PDB entry 6HYC | X-ray diffraction, 3.18 A resolution | chains D and C

# Chain D (and C)
Protein: Phenylalanine-4-hydroxylase
Source organism: Homo sapiens
Notes: EC 1.14.16.1; chain C of this document is another copy of the same molecule, construct and numbering; everything in this record applies to it too
UniProt: P00439 (PH4H_HUMAN); residues 1-452 here = UniProt positions 1-452
Amino-acid sequence (452 residues; row label = number of the first residue in the row):
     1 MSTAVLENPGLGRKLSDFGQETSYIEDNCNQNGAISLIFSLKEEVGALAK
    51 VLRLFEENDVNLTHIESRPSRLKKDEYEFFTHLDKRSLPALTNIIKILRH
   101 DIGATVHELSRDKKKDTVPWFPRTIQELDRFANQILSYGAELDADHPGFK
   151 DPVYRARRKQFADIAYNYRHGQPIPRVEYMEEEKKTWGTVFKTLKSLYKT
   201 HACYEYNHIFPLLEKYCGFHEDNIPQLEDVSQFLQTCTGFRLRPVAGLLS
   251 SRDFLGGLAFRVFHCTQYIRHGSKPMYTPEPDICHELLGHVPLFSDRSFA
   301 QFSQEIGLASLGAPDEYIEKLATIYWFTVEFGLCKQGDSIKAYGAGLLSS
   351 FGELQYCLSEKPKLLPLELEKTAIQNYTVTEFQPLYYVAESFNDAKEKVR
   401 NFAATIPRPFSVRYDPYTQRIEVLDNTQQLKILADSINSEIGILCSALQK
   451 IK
Not modelled in the structure: 1-21, 137-142, 451-452
Swiss-Prot annotation at these positions:
  - binding site (Fe cation): His285, His290, Glu330
  - modified residue: Ser16 (Phosphoserine)
  - natural variant: Ser16 (S16P: In PAH deficiency; uncertain significance), Gln20 (Q20L: In PAH deficiency; uncertain significance), Phe39 (F39L: In PAH deficiency; deletion: In PAH deficiency), Ser40 (S40L: In PAH deficiency), Leu41 (L41F: In PAH deficiency; L41P: In PAH deficiency; uncertain significance), Lys42 (K42I: In PAH deficiency), Val45 (V45A: In PAH deficiency; uncertain significance), Gly46 (G46S: In PAH deficiency), Ala47 (A47V: In PAH deficiency), Leu48 (L48S: In PAH deficiency), Arg53 (R53H: In PAH deficiency; uncertain significance), Phe55 (F55L: In PAH deficiency), 150 further natural variant entries in UniProt
  - mutagenesis: Ile283 (I283C: Loss of positive cooperativity and reduction of fold-activation by L-Phe preincubation)
Residues lining bound ligands: tetrahydrobiopterin (H4B): Ser23, Ile25, Val245, Gly247, Leu248, Leu249, Ser251, Phe254, Leu255, Phe263, His264, His290, Ala322, Tyr325
What the authors report for this chain:
  - binding site for tetrahydrobiopterin: Ser23, Ile25, Val245 to Ser251, Phe254
  - contacts within the chain: Asp27-Arg252 (salt bridge), Asp27-Lys113 (salt bridge), Ser70-Gln428
  - self-association interface (contacts with another copy of this molecule); pairs are residue here / residue on that copy: Arg297-Glu422, Arg297-Asp415
  - mutagenesis - Y138F: decreased catalytic activity
  - mutagenesis - S23A: decreased catalytic activity on l-Phe-activated state
  - mutagenesis - Y377F: increased catalytic activity on unactivated states
  - mutagenesis - Y138F: unchanged binding to tetrahydrobiopterin

# Interface between chain D and chain C
Residue-residue contacts (90; chain D residue first):
  Glu43(D) - Tyr204(C)
  Glu43(D) - His208(C)  salt bridge
  Leu48(D) - Leu212(C)  hydrophobic
  Ile65(D) - Tyr216(C)
  Glu66(D) - Tyr216(C)
  Ser67(D) - Tyr216(C)  hydrogen bond (backbone-side chain)
  Arg68(D) - Tyr216(C)
  Arg68(D) - Phe233(C)
  Arg68(D) - Thr236(C)  hydrogen bond
  Pro69(D) - Ile209(C)  hydrophobic
  Pro69(D) - Leu212(C)
  Pro69(D) - Cys237(C)
  Arg71(D) - Cys237(C)
  Lys74(D) - Glu205(C)  salt bridge
  Lys74(D) - His208(C)  hydrogen bond (backbone-side chain)
  Asp75(D) - Tyr204(C)
  Asp75(D) - His208(C)
  Glu76(D) - His208(C)
  Tyr77(D) - His208(C)  hydrogen bond
  Tyr77(D) - Leu212(C)  hydrophobic
  Tyr204(D) - Glu43(C)  hydrogen bond
  Tyr204(D) - Lys74(C)
  Tyr204(D) - Asp75(C)
  Glu205(D) - Lys74(C)  salt bridge
  His208(D) - Glu43(C)
  His208(D) - Pro69(C)
  His208(D) - Lys74(C)  hydrogen bond (side chain-backbone)
  His208(D) - Glu76(C)  hydrogen bond (side chain-backbone)
  His208(D) - Tyr77(C)  hydrogen bond (backbone-side chain)
  Ile209(D) - Pro69(C)  hydrophobic
  Leu212(D) - Ser67(C)
  Leu212(D) - Tyr77(C)  hydrophobic
  Lys215(D) - Leu62(C)
  Tyr216(D) - Ile65(C)  hydrogen bond (side chain-backbone)
  Tyr216(D) - Glu66(C)
  Tyr216(D) - Ser67(C)  hydrogen bond (side chain-backbone)
  Tyr216(D) - Arg68(C)
  Phe233(D) - Arg68(C)
  Gln235(D) - Thr418(C)
  Thr236(D) - Arg68(C)
  Thr236(D) - Thr418(C)
  Thr236(D) - Arg420(C)  hydrogen bond
  Cys237(D) - Pro69(C)
  Cys237(D) - Arg71(C)
  Cys237(D) - Thr418(C)
  Thr238(D) - Tyr417(C)
  Arg261(D) - Tyr417(C)
  Ser295(D) - Pro69(C)
  Arg297(D) - Arg71(C)
  Arg297(D) - Leu72(C)
  Arg297(D) - Asp415(C)  salt bridge
  Arg297(D) - Glu422(C)  salt bridge
  Gln304(D) - Tyr417(C)
  Ser391(D) - Lys74(C)  hydrogen bond
  Lys396(D) - Ser439(C)
  Glu397(D) - Ser439(C)  hydrogen bond
  Arg400(D) - Ser439(C)
  Arg400(D) - Ile443(C)
  Tyr414(D) - Tyr417(C)
  Asp415(D) - Arg297(C)  salt bridge
  Pro416(D) - Pro416(C)  hydrophobic
  Pro416(D) - Tyr417(C)
  Tyr417(D) - Gly239(C)
  Tyr417(D) - Arg261(C)
  Tyr417(D) - Gln304(C)  hydrogen bond
  Tyr417(D) - Tyr414(C)
  Tyr417(D) - Pro416(C)
  Thr418(D) - Gln235(C)
  Thr418(D) - Thr236(C)
  Thr418(D) - Cys237(C)
  Arg420(D) - Thr236(C)
  Glu422(D) - Arg297(C)  salt bridge
  Leu433(D) - Ile443(C)  hydrophobic
  Ser436(D) - Glu440(C)
  Ile437(D) - Ile437(C)  hydrophobic
  Ile437(D) - Glu440(C)
  Ile437(D) - Leu444(C)  hydrophobic
  Ser439(D) - Lys396(C)  hydrogen bond
  Ser439(D) - Arg400(C)  hydrogen bond (backbone-side chain)
  Glu440(D) - Leu433(C)
  Glu440(D) - Ser436(C)
  Glu440(D) - Ile437(C)
  Glu440(D) - Glu440(C)
  Leu444(D) - Gln429(C)
  Leu444(D) - Leu430(C)  hydrophobic
  Leu444(D) - Leu433(C)  hydrophobic
  Leu444(D) - Ala434(C)
  Leu444(D) - Ile437(C)  hydrophobic
  Ala447(D) - Gln429(C)
  Ala447(D) - Leu430(C)  hydrophobic
Other interface residues (no listed pair), chain D (53 interface residues in all): Leu52, Asn207, Gly239, Arg241, Gly442, Ile443, Ser446
Other interface residues (no listed pair), chain C (55 interface residues in all): Leu48, Glu56, Thr238, Arg241, Ser295, Ala404, Val412, Arg413, Ile432

# Summary
53 residues of chain D face 55 of chain C across their interface; the contacts include 16 hydrogen bonds and 7
salt bridges. Polar pairs include Glu43(D)-His208(C), Lys74(D)-Glu205(C) and Arg297(D)-Asp415(C). From the
paper: a binding site for tetrahydrobiopterin at Ser23(D), Ile25(D) and Val245(D) among others; Y138F of chain
D reduces catalytic activity; 3 substitutions were tested in all.
Chain D and chain C are both Phenylalanine-4-hydroxylase (Homo sapiens); the structure, The structure of
full-length human phenylalanine hydroxylase in complex with the cofactor and negative regulator
tetrahydrobiopterin, was determined by X-ray diffraction, deposited together with 6HPO.
